Entry 6R1T (electron microscopy, 4.02 A resolution (low resolution: residue-level contacts below are approximate; hydrogen-bond / salt-bridge calls are withheld)); this record covers chains C and J of the 10 polymer chains in the assembly.

Chain C:
Protein: Histone H2A
Organism: Xenopus laevis
Reference sequence: Q6AZJ8 (Q6AZJ8_XENLA); residues 10-120 here correspond to UniProt positions 11-121 (UniProt number = residue number + 1)
Chain sequence (111 residues; numbered 10 to 120; the number before each row is that of its first residue):
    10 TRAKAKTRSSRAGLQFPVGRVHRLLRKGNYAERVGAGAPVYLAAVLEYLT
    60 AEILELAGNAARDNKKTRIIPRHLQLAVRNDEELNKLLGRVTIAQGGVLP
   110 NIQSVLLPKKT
Disordered / not traced: 10-12

Chain J:
Molecule: 147-nt DNA strand
Organism: synthetic construct
Sequence (147 nucleotides; row label = number of the first residue in the row; numbers below 1 keep their minus sign (DA-73 is residue -73)):
   -73 ATCGAGAATCCCGGTGCCGAGGCCGCTCAATTGGTCGTAGACAGCTCTAG
   -23 CACCGCTTAAACGCACGTACGCGCTGTCCCCCGCGTTTTAACCGCCAAGG
    27 GGATTACTCCCTAGTCTCCAGGCACGTGTCAGATATATACATCCGAT

Interface between chain C and chain J:
Residue-residue contacts (14):
  Arg17(C) - DA46(J)
  Arg29(C) - DG48(J)
  Arg29(C) - DC49(J)
  Arg42(C) - DT38(J)
  Arg42(C) - DA39(J)
  Val43(C) - DT38(J)
  Val43(C) - DA39(J)
  Gly44(C) - DT38(J)
  Ala45(C) - DT38(J)
  Lys75(C) - DG58(J)
  Thr76(C) - DA57(J)
  Thr76(C) - DG58(J)
  Arg77(C) - DA57(J)
  Arg77(C) - DG58(J)
Interface residues without a listed pair, chain C (11 interface residues in all): Ser18, Glu41
Interface residues without a listed pair, chain J (8 interface residues in all): DA59

In short:
The interface between chain C and chain J involves 11 residues on one side and 8 on the other.
Chain C is Histone H2A (Xenopus laevis) and chain J is a 147-nt DNA strand (synthetic construct); the
structure, Structure of LSD2/NPAC-linker/nucleosome core particle complex: Class 1, free nuclesome, was
determined by electron microscopy together with 6R1U and 6R25 from the same study.
